7ZCA - chain A; structure by X-ray diffraction, 1.68 A resolution.

[Chain A]
Molecule: Putative dehydrogenase/oxygenase subunit (Flavoprotein)
Source organism: Variovorax paradoxus EPS
UniProt: E6V140 (E6V140_VARPE); residues 1-412 here = UniProt positions 1-412
Sequence (433 residues; row label = number of the first residue in the row; numbers below 1 keep their minus sign (Met-20 is residue -20)):
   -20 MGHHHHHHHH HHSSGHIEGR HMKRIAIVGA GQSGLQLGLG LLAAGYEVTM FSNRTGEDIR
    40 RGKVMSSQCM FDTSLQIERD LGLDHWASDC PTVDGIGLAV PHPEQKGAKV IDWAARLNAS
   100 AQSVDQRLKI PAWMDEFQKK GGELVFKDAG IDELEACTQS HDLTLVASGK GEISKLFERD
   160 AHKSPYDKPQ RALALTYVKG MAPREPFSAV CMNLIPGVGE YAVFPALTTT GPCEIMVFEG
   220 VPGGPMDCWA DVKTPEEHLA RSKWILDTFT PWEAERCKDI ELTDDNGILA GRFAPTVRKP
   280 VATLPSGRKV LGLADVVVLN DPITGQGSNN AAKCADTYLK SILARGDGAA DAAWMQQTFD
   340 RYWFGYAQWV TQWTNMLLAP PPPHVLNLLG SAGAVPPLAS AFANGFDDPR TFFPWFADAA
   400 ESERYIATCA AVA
Not modelled in the structure: -20 to 1
Sequence notes: initiating methionine (-20); expression tag (-19 to 0); engineered mutation Met191 (Phe in E6V140), Ala201 (Phe in E6V140)
Residues lining bound ligands:
  - FAD (flavin-adenine dinucleotide): Val7, Gly8, Ala9, Gly10, Gln11, Ser12, Gly13, Phe30, Ser31, Asn32, Met44, Ser45, Ser46, Gln47, Cys48, Gln105, Lys126, Asp127, Ala128, Ala146, Ser147, Gly148, Lys149, Gly150, Ile152, Leu172, Leu174, Phe203, Leu268, Phe272, Leu292, Ala293, Asp294, Pro301, Gly304, Gln305, Gly306, Ser307, Asn308, Ala310
  - phenylsulfinylmethylbenzene (IKF), molecule 1: Ser46, Cys48, Phe50, Val189, Met191, Glu199, Tyr200, Ala201, Phe203, Val216, Phe217, Glu218, Pro301, Ile302, Thr303, Gly304, Phe385
  - phenylsulfinylmethylbenzene (IKF), molecule 2: Leu77, Met191, Asn192, Leu193, Glu199, Ile302, Trp352, Leu356, Leu368, Phe381, Phe385, Phe395

[Summary]
Bound to chain A: phenylsulfinylmethylbenzene and flavin-adenine dinucleotide.
Chain A is Putative dehydrogenase/oxygenase subunit (Flavoprotein) (Variovorax paradoxus EPS); the structure,
Crystal structure of the F191M/F201A variant of Variovorax paradoxus indole monooxygenase (VpIndA1) in complex
with benzyl ..., was determined by X-ray diffraction, deposited together with 7Z4X, 7Z94, 7Z97 and 7Z99.
